4UDW - chains H and I of the 3 polymer chains in the assembly; structure by X-ray diffraction, 1.16 A resolution.

[Chain H]
Protein: Thrombin heavy chain
Source organism: Homo sapiens
Notes: EC 3.4.21.5; fragment: thrombin heavy chain
Reference sequence: P00734 (THRB_HUMAN); the construct lacks a stretch of the UniProt sequence and is renumbered around it, so the offset changes along the chain: 16-36 = UniProt 364-384; 37-60 = UniProt 386-409; 61-77 = UniProt 419-435; 78-97 = UniProt 437-456; 7 more segments
Amino-acid sequence (258 residues; row label = number of the first residue in the row; note: 1 number in that range is skipped by the numbering (no residue carries it; nothing is unmodelled there); a row labelled like 60A-60I holds insertion residues (60A, then the next letters in order)):
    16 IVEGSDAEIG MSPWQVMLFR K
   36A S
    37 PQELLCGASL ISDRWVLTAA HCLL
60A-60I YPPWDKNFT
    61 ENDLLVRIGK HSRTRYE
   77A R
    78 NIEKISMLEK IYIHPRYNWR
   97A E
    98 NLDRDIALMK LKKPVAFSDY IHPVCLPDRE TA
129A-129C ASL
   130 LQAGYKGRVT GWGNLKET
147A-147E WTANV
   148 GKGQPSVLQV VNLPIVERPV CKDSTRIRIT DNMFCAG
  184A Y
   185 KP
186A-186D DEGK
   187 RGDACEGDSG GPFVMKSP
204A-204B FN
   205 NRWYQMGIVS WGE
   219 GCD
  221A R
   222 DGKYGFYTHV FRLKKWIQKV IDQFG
Unresolved in the structure: 147A-147E, 148-149
Curated features (UniProtKB/Swiss-Prot):
  - region: Ala183 to Val200 (High affinity receptor-binding region which is also known as the TP508 peptide)
  - active site (Charge relay system): His57, Asp102, Ser195
  - glycosylation: Asn60G (N-linked (GlcNAc...) (complex) asparagine)
Cystine bridges: Cys42-Cys58, Cys168-Cys182, Cys191-Cys220
Glycans and other covalent adducts: N-acetylglucosamine (NAG) linked to Asn60G
Metal / ion sites: Na+ site 1: Lys169, Thr172; Na+ site 2: Arg221A, Lys224
Ligand contacts: N6L (D-phenylalanyl-N-(2,5-dichlorobenzyl)-L-prolinamide): His57, Tyr60A, Trp60D, Glu97A, Asn98, Leu99, Ile174, Asp189, Ala190, Cys191, Glu192, Ser195, Val213, Ser214, Trp215, Gly216, Glu217, Gly219, Cys220, Gly226, Phe227, Tyr228

[Chain I]
Protein: Hirudin variant-2
Reference sequence: P09945 (HIRV2_HIRME); residues 555-565 here correspond to UniProt positions 62-72 (UniProt number = residue number - 493)
Amino-acid sequence (11 residues; numbered 555 to 565; the number before each row is that of its first residue):
   555 DFEEIPEEYL Q
Modified positions: Tyr563 (o-sulfo-l-tyrosine; TYS)
Curated features (UniProtKB/Swiss-Prot):
  - region: Asp555 to Gln565 (Interaction with fibrinogen-binding exosite of thrombin)
  - modified residue: Tyr563 (Sulfotyrosine)

[How chain H and chain I interact]
Residue-residue contacts (23; chain H residue first):
  Phe34(H) - Phe556(I)  hydrophobic
  Gln38(H) - Phe556(I)
  Gln38(H) - Ile559(I)
  Gln38(H) - Leu564(I)
  Glu39(H) - Phe556(I)
  Leu40(H) - Phe556(I)
  Leu65(H) - Ile559(I)  hydrophobic
  Leu65(H) - Tyr563(I)
  Arg67(H) - Ile559(I)
  Arg73(H) - Phe556(I)
  Thr74(H) - Asp555(I)
  Thr74(H) - Phe556(I)
  Thr74(H) - Glu557(I)  hydrogen bond (backbone-backbone)
  Arg75(H) - Asp555(I)
  Arg75(H) - Glu557(I)  salt bridge
  Tyr76(H) - Glu557(I)  hydrogen bond (backbone-side chain)
  Tyr76(H) - Glu558(I)
  Tyr76(H) - Pro560(I)
  Tyr76(H) - Tyr563(I)
  Glu80(H) - Tyr563(I)
  Lys81(H) - Tyr563(I)
  Ile82(H) - Ile559(I)  hydrophobic
  Ile82(H) - Tyr563(I)
Also at the interface, not in a pair above, chain H (16 interface residues in all): Met32, Lys36, Met84
Also at the interface, not in a pair above, chain I (9 interface residues in all): Gln565

[Summary]
The interface between chain H and chain I involves 16 residues on one side and 9 on the other; the contacts
include 2 hydrogen bonds and 1 salt bridge. Polar pairs include Arg75(H)-Glu557(I), Tyr76(H)-Glu557(I) and
Thr74(H)-Glu557(I). Chain H binds compound N6L.
Chain H is Thrombin heavy chain (Homo sapiens) and chain I is Hirudin variant-2; the structure, Thrombin in
complex with 1-(2R)-2-amino-3-phenyl-propanoyl-N-(2, 5dichlorophenyl)methylpyrrolidine-2-carboxamide, was
determined by X-ray diffraction, deposited together with 4UD9, 4UE7, 4UEH, 5AF9, 5AFY, 5AFZ and 5AHG.
